3C6Y - chain A; structure by X-ray diffraction, 1.25 A resolution.

# Chain A
Name: Hydroxynitrilase
From: Hevea brasiliensis
Notes: EC 4.1.2.37
Reference sequence: P52704 (HNL_HEVBR); residue numbers follow UniProt; this construct covers 1-257
Chain sequence (257 residues; numbered 1 to 257; the number before each row is that of its first residue):
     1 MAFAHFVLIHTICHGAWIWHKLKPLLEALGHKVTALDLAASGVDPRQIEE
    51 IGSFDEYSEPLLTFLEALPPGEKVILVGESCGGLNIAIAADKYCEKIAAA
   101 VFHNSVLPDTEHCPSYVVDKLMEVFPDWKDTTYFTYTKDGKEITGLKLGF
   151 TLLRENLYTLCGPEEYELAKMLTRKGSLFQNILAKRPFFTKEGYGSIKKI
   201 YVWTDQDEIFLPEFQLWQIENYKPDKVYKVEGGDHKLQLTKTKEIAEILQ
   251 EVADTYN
Unresolved in the structure: 1
Covalently attached groups: beta-mercaptoethanol (BME) linked to C94
Ligand contacts: acetone (ACN): T11, I12, H14, S80, C81, W128, L148, L157, I209, F210, H235

# Summary
Bound to chain A: acetone.
Chain A is Hydroxynitrilase (Hevea brasiliensis); the structure, HNL from Hevea brasiliensis to atomic
resolution, was determined by X-ray diffraction together with 3C6X and 3C70 from the same study.
